PDB entry 9IP2 | electron microscopy, 2.70 A resolution | chains A and B of the 5 polymer chains in the assembly

# Chain A
Protein: RNA-directed RNA polymerase L, Maltose/maltodextrin-binding periplasmic protein
Organism: Marburg virus - Musoke, Kenya, 1980
Notes: EC 2.7.7.48, 3.6.1.-, 2.7.7.88, 2.1.1.375
UniProt: chimeric construct of P31352, P0AEX9: residues 1-2331 from P31352 (L_MABVM) positions 1-2331 (same numbers); residues 2385-2748 from P0AEX9 (MALE_ECOLI) positions 29-392 (UniProt number = residue number - 2356)
Amino-acid sequence (2757 residues; numbered 1 to 2757; the number before each row is that of its first residue):
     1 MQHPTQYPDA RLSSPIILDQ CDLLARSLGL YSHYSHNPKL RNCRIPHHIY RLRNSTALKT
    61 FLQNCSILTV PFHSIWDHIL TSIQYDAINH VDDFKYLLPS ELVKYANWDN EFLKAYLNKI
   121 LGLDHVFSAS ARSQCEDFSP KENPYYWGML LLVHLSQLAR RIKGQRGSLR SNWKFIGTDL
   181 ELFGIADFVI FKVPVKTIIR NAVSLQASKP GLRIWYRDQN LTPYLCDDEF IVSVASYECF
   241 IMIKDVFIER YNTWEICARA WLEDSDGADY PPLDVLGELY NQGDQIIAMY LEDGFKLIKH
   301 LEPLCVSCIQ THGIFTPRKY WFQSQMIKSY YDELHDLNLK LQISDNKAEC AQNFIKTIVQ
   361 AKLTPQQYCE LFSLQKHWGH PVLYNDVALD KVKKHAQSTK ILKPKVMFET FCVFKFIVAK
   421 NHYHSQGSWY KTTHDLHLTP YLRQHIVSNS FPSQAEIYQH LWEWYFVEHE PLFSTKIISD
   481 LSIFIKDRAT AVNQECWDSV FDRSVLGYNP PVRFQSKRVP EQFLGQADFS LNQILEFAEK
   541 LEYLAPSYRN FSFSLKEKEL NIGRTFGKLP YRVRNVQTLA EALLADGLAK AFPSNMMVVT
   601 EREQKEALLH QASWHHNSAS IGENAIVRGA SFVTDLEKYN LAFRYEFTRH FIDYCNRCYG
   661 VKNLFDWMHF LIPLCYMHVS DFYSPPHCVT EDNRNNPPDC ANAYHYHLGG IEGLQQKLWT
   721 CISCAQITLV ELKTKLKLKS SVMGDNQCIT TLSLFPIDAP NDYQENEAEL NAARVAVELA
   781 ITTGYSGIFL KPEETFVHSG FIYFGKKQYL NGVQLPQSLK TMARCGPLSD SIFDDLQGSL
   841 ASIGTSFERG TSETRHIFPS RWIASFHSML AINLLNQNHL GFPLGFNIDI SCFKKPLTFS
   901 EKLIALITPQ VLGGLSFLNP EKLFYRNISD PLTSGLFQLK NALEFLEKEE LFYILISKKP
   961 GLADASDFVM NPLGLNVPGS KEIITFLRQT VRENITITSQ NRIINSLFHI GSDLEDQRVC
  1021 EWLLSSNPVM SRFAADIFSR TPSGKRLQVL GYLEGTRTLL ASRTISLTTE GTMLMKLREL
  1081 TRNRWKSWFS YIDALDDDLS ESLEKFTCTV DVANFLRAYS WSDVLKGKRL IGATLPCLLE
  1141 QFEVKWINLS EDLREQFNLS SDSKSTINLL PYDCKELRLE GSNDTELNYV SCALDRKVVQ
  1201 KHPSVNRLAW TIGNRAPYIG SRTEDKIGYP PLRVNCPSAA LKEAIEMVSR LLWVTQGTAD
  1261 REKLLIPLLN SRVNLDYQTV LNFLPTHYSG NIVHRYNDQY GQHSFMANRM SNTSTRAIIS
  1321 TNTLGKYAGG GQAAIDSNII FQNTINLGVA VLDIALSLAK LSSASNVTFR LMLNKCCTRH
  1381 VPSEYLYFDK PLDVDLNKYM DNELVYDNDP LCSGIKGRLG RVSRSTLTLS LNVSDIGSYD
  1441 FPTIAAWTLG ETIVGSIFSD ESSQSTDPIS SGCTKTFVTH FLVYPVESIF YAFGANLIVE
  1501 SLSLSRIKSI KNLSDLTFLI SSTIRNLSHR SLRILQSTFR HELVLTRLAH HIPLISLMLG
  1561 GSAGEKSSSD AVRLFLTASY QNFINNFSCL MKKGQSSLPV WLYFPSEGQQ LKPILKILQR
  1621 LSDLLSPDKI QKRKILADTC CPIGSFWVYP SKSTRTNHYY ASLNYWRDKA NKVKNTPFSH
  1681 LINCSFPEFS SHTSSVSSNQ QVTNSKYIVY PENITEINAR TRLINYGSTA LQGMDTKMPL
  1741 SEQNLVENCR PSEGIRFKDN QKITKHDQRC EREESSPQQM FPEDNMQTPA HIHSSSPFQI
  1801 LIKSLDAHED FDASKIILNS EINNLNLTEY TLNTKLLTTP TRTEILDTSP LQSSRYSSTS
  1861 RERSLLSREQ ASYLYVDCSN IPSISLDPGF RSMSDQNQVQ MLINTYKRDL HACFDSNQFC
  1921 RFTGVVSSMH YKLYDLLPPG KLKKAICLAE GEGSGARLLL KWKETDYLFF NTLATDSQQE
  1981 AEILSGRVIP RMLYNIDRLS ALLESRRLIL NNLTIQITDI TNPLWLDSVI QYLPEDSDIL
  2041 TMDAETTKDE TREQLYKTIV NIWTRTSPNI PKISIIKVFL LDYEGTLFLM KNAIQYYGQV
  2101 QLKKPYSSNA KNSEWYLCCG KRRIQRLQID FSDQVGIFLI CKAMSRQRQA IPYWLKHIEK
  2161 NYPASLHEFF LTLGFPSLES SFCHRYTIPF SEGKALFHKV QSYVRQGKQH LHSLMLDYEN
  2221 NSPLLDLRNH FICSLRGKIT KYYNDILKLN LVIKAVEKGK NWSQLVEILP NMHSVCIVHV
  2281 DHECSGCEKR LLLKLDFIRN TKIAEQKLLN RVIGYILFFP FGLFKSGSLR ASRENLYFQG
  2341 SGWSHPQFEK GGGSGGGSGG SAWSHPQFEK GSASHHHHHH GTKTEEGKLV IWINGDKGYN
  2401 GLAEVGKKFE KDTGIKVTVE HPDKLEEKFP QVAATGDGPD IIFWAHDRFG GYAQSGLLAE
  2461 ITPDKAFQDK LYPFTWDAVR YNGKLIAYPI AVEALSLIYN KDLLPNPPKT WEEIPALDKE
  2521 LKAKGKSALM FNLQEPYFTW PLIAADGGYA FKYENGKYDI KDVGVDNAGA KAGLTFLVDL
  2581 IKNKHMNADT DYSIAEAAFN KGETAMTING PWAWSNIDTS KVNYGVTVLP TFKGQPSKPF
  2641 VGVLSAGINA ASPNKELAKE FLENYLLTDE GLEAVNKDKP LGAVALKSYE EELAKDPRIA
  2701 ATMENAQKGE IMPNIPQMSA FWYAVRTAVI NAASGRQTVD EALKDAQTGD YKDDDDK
Unresolved in the structure: 1-3, 515, 617-622, 1063-1070, 1162-1186, 1222-1229, 1329-1330, 1417-2757
Construct notes: conflict Ala489 (Leu in P31352), Gly979 (Arg in P31352), Thr1428 (Ser in P31352); linker (2332-2384); expression tag (2749-2757)
From the paper describing this entry:
  - catalytic residues: Asp635, Gly744, Asp745, Asn746 (proposed by the authors, not directly observed)
  - conformationally variable residues (order/disorder transition): Thr1211 to Ser1238

# Chain B
Protein: Maltose/maltodextrin-binding periplasmic protein, Polymerase cofactor VP35
Organism: Escherichia coli K-12
UniProt: chimeric construct of P0AEX9, P35259: residues -383 to -20 from P0AEX9 (MALE_ECOLI) positions 29-392 (UniProt number = residue number + 412); residues 1-329 from P35259 positions 1-329 (same numbers)
Amino-acid sequence (727 residues; numbered -397 to 329; the number before each row is that of its first residue; numbers below 1 keep their minus sign (Met-397 is residue -397)):
  -397 MGSSHHHHHH GTKTEEGKLV IWINGDKGYN GLAEVGKKFE KDTGIKVTVE HPDKLEEKFP
  -337 QVAATGDGPD IIFWAHDRFG GYAQSGLLAE ITPDKAFQDK LYPFTWDAVR YNGKLIAYPI
  -277 AVEALSLIYN KDLLPNPPKT WEEIPALDKE LKAKGKSALM FNLQEPYFTW PLIAADGGYA
  -217 FKYENGKYDI KDVGVDNAGA KAGLTFLVDL IKNKHMNADT DYSIAEAAFN KGETAMTING
  -157 PWAWSNIDTS KVNYGVTVLP TFKGQPSKPF VGVLSAGINA ASPNKELAKE FLENYLLTDE
   -97 GLEAVNKDKP LGAVALKSYE EELAKDPRIA ATMENAQKGE IMPNIPQMSA FWYAVRTAVI
   -37 NAASGRQTVD EALKDAQTGT DYDIPTTLEV LFQGPLGSMW DSSYMQQVSE GLMTGKVPID
    23 QVFGANPLEK LYKRRKPKGT VGLQCSPCLM SKATSTDDII WDQLIVKRTL ADLLIPINRQ
    83 ISDIQSTLSE VTTRVHEIER QLHEITPVLK MGRTLEAISK GMSEMLAKYD HLVISTGRTT
   143 APAAAFDAYL NEHGVPPPQP AIFKDLGVAQ QACSKGTMVK NATTDAADKM SKVLELSEET
   203 FSKPNLSAKD LALLLFTHLP GNNTPFHILA QVLSKIAYKS GKSGAFLDAF HQILSEGENA
   263 QAALTRLSRT FDAFLGVVPP VIRVKNFQTV PRPCQKSLRA VPPNPTIDKG WVCVYSSEQG
   323 ETRALKI
Unresolved in the structure: -397 to 112
Construct notes: initiating methionine (-397); expression tag (-396 to -384); linker (-19 to 0); conflict Cys296 (Ser in P35259)
From the paper describing this entry:
  - contacts within the chain: Leu198-Phe203 (hydrophobic contact)

# Chain A / chain B interface
Residue-residue contacts - 65 pairs, chain A then chain B:
  Phe315(A) with Gln254(B); Ser257(B)
  Pro317(A) with Asp250(B)
  Arg318(A) with Glu200(B); Phe203(B)
  Tyr320(A) with His253(B); Ser257(B)
  Trp321(A) with Glu201(B); Phe203(B); Lys205(B); Pro206(B)
  Gln323(A) with His220(B)
  Ser324(A) with Pro206(B); His253(B)
  Gln325(A) with Ser204(B), hydrogen bond (side chain-backbone); Lys205(B)
  Lys328(A) with Asn207(B), hydrogen bond (side chain-backbone); Leu208(B); Asp212(B)
  Tyr331(A) with Thr219(B), hydrogen bond
  Ile355(A) with Thr219(B)
  Lys356(A) with Phe218(B); Thr219(B); Gly223(B)
  Val359(A) with His220(B)
  Gln360(A) with Thr219(B), hydrogen bond (side chain-backbone); Leu221(B), hydrogen bond (side chain-backbone); Pro222(B)
  Thr399(A) with Ala184(B); Ala188(B)
  Ile401(A) with Ala188(B), hydrophobic; Ala189(B)
  Pro404(A) with Leu134(B), hydrophobic
  Phe408(A) with Lys130(B); His133(B)
  Pro440(A) with Lys122(B)
  Trp462(A) with Ser125(B); Glu126(B)
  Tyr465(A) with Ala129(B), hydrophobic; Asp132(B), hydrogen bond; His133(B); Ile136(B)
  Phe466(A) with Ser125(B); Ala129(B), hydrophobic
  Glu646(A) with Ser137(B), hydrogen bond (backbone-side chain)
  Arg649(A) with Ile136(B), hydrogen bond (side chain-backbone); Ser137(B)
  His650(A) with His133(B), hydrogen bond; Ile136(B); Ser137(B)
  Leu770(A) with Glu200(B)
  Ala773(A) with Glu200(B)
  Arg774(A) with Glu200(B), salt bridge
  Ala776(A) with Phe203(B), hydrophobic
  Val777(A) with Ser199(B); Glu200(B); Phe203(B), hydrophobic
  Gly784(A) with Met192(B)
  Tyr785(A) with Met192(B), hydrophobic; Leu196(B)
  Phe789(A) with Lys191(B); Val195(B), hydrophobic
  Pro792(A) with Phe203(B), hydrophobic; Ser204(B), hydrogen bond (backbone-side chain)
  Thr795(A) with Ser204(B), hydrogen bond (backbone-side chain)
Interface residues without a listed pair, chain A (42 interface residues in all): Ile327, His335, Met407, Phe411, Leu438, Ala780, Ile781
Interface residues without a listed pair, chain B (47 interface residues in all): Leu128, Pro162, Leu168, Thr185, Leu198, Lys211, Leu215, Leu216, Leu249, Leu256
From the paper, about this interface:
  - pairs named by the authors: Ser324(A)-His253(B) (hydrogen bond), Ile327(A)-Thr219(B) (hydrophobic contact), Lys328(A)-Asp212(B), Tyr331(A)-Thr219(B) (hydrogen bond), Ile355(A)-Thr219(B) (hydrophobic contact), Val359(A)-Thr219(B) (hydrophobic contact), Gln360(A)-Thr219(B) (hydrogen bond), Gln360(A)-Leu221(B) (hydrogen bond), Phe408(A)-Ala129(B) (hydrophobic contact), Tyr465(A)-Ala129(B) (hydrophobic contact), Tyr465(A)-Asp132(B) (hydrogen bond), Phe466(A)-Ala129(B) (hydrophobic contact), Glu646(A)-Ser137(B) (backbone contact), Arg649(A)-Ile136(B) (hydrogen bond), His650(A)-His133(B) (pi stacking), Ala776(A)-Phe203(B) (hydrophobic contact), Val777(A)-Phe203(B) (hydrophobic contact), Pro792(A)-Phe203(B) (hydrophobic contact)
  - interface residues, chain A: Gln325(A), Lys328(A), Lys400(A), Arg774(A), Thr795(A)
  - interface residues, chain B: Ala129(B), Leu168(B), Ala184(B), Glu197(B), Glu200(B), Phe203(B), Ser204(B), Asn207(B), Ala210(B), Ser245(B)

# Overview
42 residues of chain A face 47 of chain B across their interface; the contacts include 11 hydrogen bonds and 1
salt bridge. Polar contacts include Arg774(A)-Glu200(B), Gln325(A)-Ser204(B) and Lys328(A)-Asn207(B). The
paper describes hydrogen bonds between Ser324(A) and His253(B), Tyr331(A) and Thr219(B) and Gln360(A) and
Thr219(B) among others; hydrophobic contacts between Ile327(A) and Thr219(B), Ile355(A) and Thr219(B) and
Val359(A) and Thr219(B) among others; a contact between Lys328(A) and Asp212(B). The paper reports catalytic
residues Asp635(A), Gly744(A) and Asp745(A) among others; interface residues Gln325(A), Lys328(A) and
Ala129(B) among others.
Here chain A is RNA-directed RNA polymerase L, Maltose/maltodextrin-binding periplasmic protein (Marburg virus
- Musoke, Kenya, 1980) and chain B is Maltose/maltodextrin-binding periplasmic protein, Polymerase cofactor
VP35 (Escherichia coli K-12). Entry 9IP2 (Cryo-EM structure of the RNA-dependent RNA polymerase complex from
Marburg virus) was determined by electron microscopy, deposited together with 9IP3 and 9IP4.
